Entry 8X16 (electron microscopy, 3.29 A resolution); this record covers chains A and H of the 5 polymer chains in the assembly.

# Chain A
Protein: Guanine nucleotide-binding protein G(i) subunit alpha-1
Source organism: Bos taurus
Reference sequence: P63097 (GNAI1_BOVIN); residue numbers follow UniProt; this construct covers 1-354
Sequence (354 residues; numbered 1 to 354; the number before each row is that of its first residue):
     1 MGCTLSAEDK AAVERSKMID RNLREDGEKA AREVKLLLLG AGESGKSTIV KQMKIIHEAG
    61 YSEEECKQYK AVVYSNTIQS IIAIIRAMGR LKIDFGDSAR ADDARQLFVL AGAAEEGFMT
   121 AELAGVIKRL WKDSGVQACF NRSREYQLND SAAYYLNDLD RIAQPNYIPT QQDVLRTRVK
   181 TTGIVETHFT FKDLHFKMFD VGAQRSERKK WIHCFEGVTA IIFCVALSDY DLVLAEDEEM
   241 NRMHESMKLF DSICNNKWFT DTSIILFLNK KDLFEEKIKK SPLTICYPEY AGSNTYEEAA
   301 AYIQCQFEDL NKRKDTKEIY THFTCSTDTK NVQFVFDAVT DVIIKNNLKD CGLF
Unresolved in the structure: 1-4, 56-181, 234-240
Differences from the reference sequence: engineered mutation Ala-203 (Gly in P63097), Ser-326 (Ala in P63097)
Curated features (UniProtKB/Swiss-Prot):
  - region: Lys-35 to Thr-48 (G1 motif), Asp-173 to Thr-181 (G2 motif), Phe-196 to Gly-202, Gln-204, Arg-205 (G3 motif), Ile-265 to Asp-272 (G4 motif), Thr-324, Cys-325, Thr-327 to Thr-329 (G5 motif)
  - binding site (GTP): Glu-43 to Thr-48, Asp-150, Ser-151, Leu-175 to Arg-178, Asp-200 to Gly-202, Gln-204, Asn-269 to Asp-272
  - binding site (Mg(2+)): Ser-47, Thr-181
  - lipidation: Gly-2 (N-myristoyl glycine), Cys-3 (S-palmitoyl cysteine)

# Chain H
Protein: scFv16
Source organism: Mus musculus
Notes: antibody fragment or engineered binder
Sequence (247 residues; numbered 2 to 247 plus 14 insertion-coded residues; 13 numbers in that range are skipped by the numbering (no residue carries them; nothing is unmodelled there); the number before each row is that of its first residue; a row labelled like 121A-121N holds insertion residues (121A, then the next letters in order)):
     2 VQLVESGGGL VQPGGSRKLS CSASGFAFSS FGMHWVRQAP EKGLEWVAYI SSGSGTIYYA
    62 DTVKGRFTIS RDDPKNTLFL QMTSLRSEDT AMYYCVRSIY YYGSSPFDFW GQGTTLTVSA
121A-121N GGGGSGGGGSGGGG
   135 SADIVMTQAT SSVPVTPGES VSISCRSSKS LLHSNGNTYL YWFLQRPGQS PQLLIYRMSN
   195 LASGVPDRFS GSGSGTAFTL TISRLEAEDV GVYYCMQHLE YPLTFGAGTK LEL
Unresolved in the structure: 121A-121N

# Interface between chain A and chain H
Contacting residue pairs (20; chain A residue first):
  Leu-5(A) with His-167(H), hydrogen bond (backbone-side chain)
  Ser-6(A) with His-167(H)
  Ala-7(A) with Tyr-173(H); His-232(H); Leu-233(H)
  Glu-8(A) with Tyr-101(H); Tyr-173(H); Tyr-175(H), hydrogen bond; His-232(H)
  Asp-9(A) with Asn-169(H)
  Lys-10(A) with Tyr-59(H); Tyr-235(H)
  Ala-11(A) with Tyr-101(H), hydrophobic
  Ala-12(A) with Tyr-101(H)
  Glu-14(A) with Ser-52(H), hydrogen bond; Thr-57(H)
  Arg-15(A) with Ser-31(H), hydrogen bond; Ile-100(H)
  Met-18(A) with Ser-53(H); Gly-54(H)
Also at the interface, not in a pair above, chain H (17 interface residues in all): Tyr-50, Gly-56

# Summary
11 residues of chain A and 17 residues of chain H are in contact; the contacts include 4 hydrogen bonds. Among
the polar pairs are Leu-5(A)/His-167(H), Glu-8(A)/Tyr-175(H) and Glu-14(A)/Ser-52(H). UniProt lists 20
GTP-binding residues and Mg2+-binding residues Ser-47(A) and Thr-181(A) on chain A.
Chain A is Guanine nucleotide-binding protein G(i) subunit alpha-1 (Bos taurus) and chain H is scFv16 (Mus
musculus); the structure, Cryo-EM structure of adenosine receptor A3AR bound to CF101, was determined by
electron microscopy, deposited together with 8X17.
